PDB entry 4UMV | X-ray diffraction, 3.20 A resolution | chain A

Chain A:
Molecule: Zinc-transporting atpase
From: Shigella sonnei
Notes: EC 3.6.3.5
UniProt: Q3YW59 (Q3YW59_SHISS); numbering as in UniProt (aligned over 1-732)
Sequence (732 residues; numbered 1 to 732; the number before each row is that of its first residue):
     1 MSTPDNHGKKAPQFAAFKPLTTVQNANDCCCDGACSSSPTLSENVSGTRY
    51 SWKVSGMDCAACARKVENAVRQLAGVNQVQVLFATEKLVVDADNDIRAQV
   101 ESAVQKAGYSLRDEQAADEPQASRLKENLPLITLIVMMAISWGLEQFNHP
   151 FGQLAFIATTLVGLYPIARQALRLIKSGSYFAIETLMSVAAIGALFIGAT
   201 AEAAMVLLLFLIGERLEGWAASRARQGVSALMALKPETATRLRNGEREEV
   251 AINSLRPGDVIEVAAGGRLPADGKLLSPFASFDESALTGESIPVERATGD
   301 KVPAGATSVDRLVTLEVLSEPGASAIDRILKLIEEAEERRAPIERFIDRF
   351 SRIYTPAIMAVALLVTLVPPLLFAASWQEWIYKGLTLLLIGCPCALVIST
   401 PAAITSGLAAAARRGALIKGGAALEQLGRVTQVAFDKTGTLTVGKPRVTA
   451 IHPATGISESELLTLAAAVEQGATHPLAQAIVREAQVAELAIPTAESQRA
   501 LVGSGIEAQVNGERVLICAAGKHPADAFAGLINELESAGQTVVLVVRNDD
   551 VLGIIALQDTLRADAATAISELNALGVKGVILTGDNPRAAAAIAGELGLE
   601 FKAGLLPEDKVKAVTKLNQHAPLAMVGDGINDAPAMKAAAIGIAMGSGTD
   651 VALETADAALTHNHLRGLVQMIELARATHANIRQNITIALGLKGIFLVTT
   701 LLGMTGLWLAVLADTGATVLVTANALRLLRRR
Disordered / not traced: 1-125, 731-732
UniProt features mapped onto this chain:
  - active site: Asp436 (4-aspartylphosphate intermediate)
  - binding site (Zn(2+)): Asp58, Cys59, Cys62, Cys392, Cys394, Asp714
  - binding site (Mg(2+)): Asp436, Thr438, Asp628
  - site: Lys693 (Important for metal transport)
Metal / ion sites: beryllium trifluoride ion near Asp436 (its only coordinating residue here); Mg2+: Thr438, Asp628 (together with beryllium trifluoride)
From the paper describing this entry:
  - conformationally variable residues (side-chain flip): Lys693
  - binding site for beryllium trifluoride ion: Asp436
  - Mg2+ coordination: Asp436
  - mutagenesis - K693A: unchanged binding to Zn2+
  - mutagenesis - F210A: decreased catalytic activity
  - mutagenesis - M187A/F210A, K693A: abolished catalytic activity
  - mutagenesis - M187A/F210A: decreased binding to zinc
  - conformationally variable residues: Glu202 (from molecular simulation)
  - catalytic residues: Glu290, Asp436 (proposed by the authors, not directly observed)
  - mutagenesis - M187A: unchanged catalytic activity
  - mutagenesis - D714E: decreased catalytic activity on Zn2+, Cd2+ and Pb2+

Summary:
The Mg2+ site is built by Thr438 and Asp628. From UniProt: active-site residue Asp436, 6 Zn2+-binding residues
and 3 Mg2+-binding residues. The paper reports catalytic residues Glu290 and Asp436; M187A/F210A and K693A
abolish catalytic activity; 5 substitutions were tested in all.
Chain A is Zinc-transporting atpase (Shigella sonnei); the structure, Crystal structure of a zinc-transporting
pib-type atpase in the E2P state, was determined by X-ray diffraction together with 4UMW from the same study.
